4ZSX - chains A and B; structure by X-ray diffraction, 2.19 A resolution.

Chain A (and B):
Protein: Uncharacterized Fusion Protein
From: Aquifex aeolicus
Notes: chain B of this document is another copy of the same molecule, construct and numbering; everything in this record applies to it too
UniProtKB: chimeric construct of O67778, Q9I208: residues 1-196 from O67778 (O67778_AQUAE) positions 1-196 (same numbers); residues 200-296 from Q9I208 positions 34-130 (UniProt number = residue number - 166)
Amino-acid sequence (296 residues; numbered 1 to 296; the number before each row is that of its first residue):
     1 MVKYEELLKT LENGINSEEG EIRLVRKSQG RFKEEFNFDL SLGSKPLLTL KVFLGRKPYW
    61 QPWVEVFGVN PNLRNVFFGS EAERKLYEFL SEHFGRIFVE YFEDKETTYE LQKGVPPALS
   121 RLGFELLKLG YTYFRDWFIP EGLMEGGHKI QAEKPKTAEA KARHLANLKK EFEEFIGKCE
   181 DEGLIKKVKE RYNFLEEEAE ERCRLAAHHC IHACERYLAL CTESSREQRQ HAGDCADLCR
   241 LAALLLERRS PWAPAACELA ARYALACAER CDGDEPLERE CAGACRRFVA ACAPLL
Unresolved in the structure: 1-2, 296 (chain B: 1-2)
Sequence notes: engineered mutation Phe-138 (Tyr in O67778), Ala-158 (Glu in O67778), Ala-162 (Lys in O67778), Ala-166 (Glu in O67778), His-208 (Gln42 in Q9I208), His-209 (Ala43 in Q9I208), His-212 (Arg46 in Q9I208), Ala-290 (Glu124 in Q9I208), Ala-293 (Arg127 in Q9I208); linker (197-199)

Interface between chain A and chain B:
Contacting residue pairs (30):
  Gln-230(A) / Ser-250(B)  hydrogen bond
  Gln-230(A) / Pro-251(B)
  Gln-230(A) / Trp-252(B)
  His-231(A) / Trp-252(B)
  Asp-234(A) / Leu-245(B)
  Asp-234(A) / Arg-248(B)  salt bridge
  Asp-234(A) / Ser-250(B)  hydrogen bond
  Asp-234(A) / Trp-252(B)
  Asp-237(A) / Leu-241(B)
  Asp-237(A) / Leu-244(B)
  Leu-238(A) / Leu-241(B)  hydrophobic
  Leu-238(A) / Leu-245(B)  hydrophobic
  Leu-241(A) / Leu-241(B)  hydrophobic
  Leu-245(A) / Asp-234(B)
  Arg-248(A) / Asp-234(B)  salt bridge
  Arg-248(A) / Asp-237(B)  salt bridge
  Ser-250(A) / Asp-234(B)  hydrogen bond
  Pro-251(A) / Gln-230(B)
  Trp-252(A) / Gln-230(B)
  Trp-252(A) / His-231(B)
  Trp-252(A) / Asp-234(B)
  Trp-252(A) / Cys-235(B)
  Trp-252(A) / Tyr-263(B)
  Trp-252(A) / Ala-266(B)  hydrophobic
  Ala-255(A) / Tyr-263(B)
  Leu-259(A) / Ala-255(B)  hydrophobic
  Leu-259(A) / Ala-256(B)  hydrophobic
  Tyr-263(A) / Trp-252(B)  hydrophobic
  Tyr-263(A) / Ala-255(B)  hydrophobic
  Ala-266(A) / Trp-252(B)  hydrophobic
Interface residues without a listed pair, chain A (18 interface residues in all): Gly-233, Cys-235, Ala-256
Interface residues without a listed pair, chain B (18 interface residues in all): Leu-259, Cys-267

Summary:
Chain A and chain B each contribute 18 residues to their interface; the contacts include 3 hydrogen bonds and
3 salt bridges. Among the polar pairs are Asp-234(A)/Arg-248(B), Arg-248(A)/Asp-237(B) and
Gln-230(A)/Ser-250(B).
Both chains are Uncharacterized Fusion Protein (Aquifex aeolicus). Entry 4ZSX (Structure of a fusion protein
with a helix linker, 2ARH-3-3KAW-2.0) was determined by X-ray diffraction (same publication as 4ZSV and 4ZSZ).
